6AJN - chains C and E of the 6 polymer chains in the assembly; structure by X-ray diffraction, 3.30 A resolution.

== Chain C (and E) ==
Molecule: DUF1778 domain-containing protein
Source organism: Escherichia coli
Notes: chain E of this document is another copy of the same molecule, construct and numbering; everything in this record applies to it too
UniProt: J7QA90 (J7QA90_ECOLX); residue numbers follow UniProt; this construct covers 6-86
Amino-acid sequence (81 residues; row label = number of the first residue in the row):
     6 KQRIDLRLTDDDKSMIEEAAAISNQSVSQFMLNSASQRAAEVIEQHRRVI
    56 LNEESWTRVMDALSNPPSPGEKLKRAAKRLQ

== How chain C and chain E interact ==
Residue-residue contacts - 70 pairs, chain C then chain E:
  Lys6(C) with Arg12(E); Leu13(E), hydrogen bond (backbone-backbone); Thr14(E)
  Gln7(C) with Arg12(E); Leu13(E), hydrogen bond (backbone-backbone); Asp15(E), hydrogen bond; Lys18(E), hydrogen bond
  Arg8(C) with Asp10(E); Leu11(E)
  Ile9(C) with Ile9(E); Leu11(E), hydrogen bond (backbone-backbone); Leu13(E), hydrophobic; Val32(E), hydrophobic; Met36(E), hydrophobic
  Asp10(C) with Ile9(E)
  Leu11(C) with Arg8(E); Ile9(E), hydrogen bond (backbone-backbone); Leu11(E), hydrophobic; Ser33(E); Met36(E), hydrophobic
  Arg12(C) with Gln7(E); Leu37(E)
  Leu13(C) with Lys6(E); Gln7(E), hydrogen bond (backbone-backbone); Leu37(E), hydrophobic
  Thr14(C) with Lys6(E)
  Asp15(C) with Gln7(E), hydrogen bond
  Lys18(C) with Gln7(E)
  Met20(C) with Ser41(E); Ala44(E), hydrophobic; Ala45(E)
  Ile21(C) with Ala40(E), hydrophobic
  Glu23(C) with Ile48(E)
  Ala24(C) with Ala44(E), hydrophobic; Val47(E)
  Ile27(C) with Val47(E), hydrophobic; Ile48(E), hydrophobic; His51(E)
  Ser33(C) with Asp10(E), hydrogen bond (side chain-backbone); Leu11(E)
  Phe35(C) with Ala40(E); Arg43(E); Ala44(E); Val47(E), hydrophobic
  Met36(C) with Leu11(E), hydrophobic; Leu37(E), hydrophobic; Ala40(E), hydrophobic
  Leu37(C) with Arg12(E); Leu13(E), hydrophobic
  Ser39(C) with Ser39(E); Ala40(E); Arg43(E)
  Ala40(C) with Ile21(E), hydrophobic; Phe35(E); Met36(E), hydrophobic; Ser39(E)
  Ser41(C) with Asp17(E), hydrogen bond; Met20(E)
  Gln42(C) with Arg43(E)
  Arg43(C) with Phe35(E); Ser39(E)
  Ala44(C) with Met20(E); Ala24(E), hydrophobic; Phe35(E), hydrophobic
  Val47(C) with Ile27(E), hydrophobic
  Ile48(C) with Met20(E); Ala24(E), hydrophobic; Ile27(E), hydrophobic
  His51(C) with Ile27(E)
  Arg52(C) with Glu23(E), salt bridge
Interface residues without a listed pair, chain C (33 interface residues in all): Asp17, Val32, Ala45

== Summary ==
33 residues of chain C and 31 residues of chain E are in contact; the contacts include 10 hydrogen bonds and 1
salt bridge. Polar pairs include Arg52(C)-Glu23(E), Gln7(C)-Asp15(E) and Gln7(C)-Lys18(E).
Both chains are DUF1778 domain-containing protein (Escherichia coli). Entry 6AJN (Crystal structure of AtaTR
bound with AcCoA) was determined by X-ray diffraction together with 6AJM from the same study.
